7C80 - chains A and B of the 6 polymer chains in the assembly; structure by electron microscopy, 3.70 A resolution.

Chain A:
Molecule: VP1
Organism: Echovirus E30
Sequence (292 residues; row label = number of the first residue in the row):
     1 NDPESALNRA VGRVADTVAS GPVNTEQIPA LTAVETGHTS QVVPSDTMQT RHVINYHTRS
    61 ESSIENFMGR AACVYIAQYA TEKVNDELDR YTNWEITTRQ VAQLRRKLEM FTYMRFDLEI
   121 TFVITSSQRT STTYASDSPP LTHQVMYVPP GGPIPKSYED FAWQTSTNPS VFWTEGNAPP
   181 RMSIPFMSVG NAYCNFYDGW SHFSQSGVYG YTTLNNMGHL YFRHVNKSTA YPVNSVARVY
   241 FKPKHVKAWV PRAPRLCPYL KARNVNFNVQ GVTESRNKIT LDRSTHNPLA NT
Disordered / not traced: 1-8, 285-292
Small-molecule neighbours: sphingosine (SPH): Ile96, Thr97, Thr98, Phe116, Leu118, Ile120, Val145, Met146, Tyr147, Pro169, Ser170, Val171, Met182, Ile184, Met187, Tyr193, Cys194, Asn195, Leu214, Asn215, Met217, Leu220

Chain B:
Molecule: VP2
Organism: Echovirus E30
Sequence (261 residues; each row starts with the number of its first residue):
     1 SPTVEECGYS DRVRSITLGN STITTQECAN VVVGYGVWPT YLSDHEATAV DQPTQPDVAT
    61 CRFYTLESVK WESSSAGWWW KFPEALSDMG LFGQNMQYHY LGRTGYTIHV QCNASKFHQG
   121 CLLVVCVPEA EMGAATTDHA FNHTKLSNIG QAMEFSAKKS TDQTGPQTAV HNAGMGVAVG
   181 NLTIFPHQWI NLRTNNSATI VMPYINSVPM DNMYRHYNFT LMVIPFAKLE HSPQASTYVP
   241 ITVTVAPMCA EYNGLRLAGH Q
Disordered / not traced: 1-10

Chain A / chain B interface:
Residue-residue contacts (93; chain A residue first):
  Val34(A) with Trp189(B)
  Glu35(A) with Ala29(B); Gln188(B); Trp189(B); Asn191(B), hydrogen bond; Thr194(B); Asn195(B)
  Thr36(A) with Ala29(B); Asn30(B); Gln188(B), hydrogen bond (backbone-side chain)
  Gly37(A) with His187(B)
  Thr112(A) with Glu129(B)
  Tyr113(A) with Glu129(B), hydrogen bond; Ile205(B), hydrogen bond (side chain-backbone); Asn206(B); Ser207(B)
  Asn191(A) with Ser207(B), hydrogen bond (backbone-backbone); Pro209(B)
  Ala192(A) with Ser207(B)
  Cys194(A) with Ser207(B), hydrogen bond
  Phe196(A) with Glu129(B); Glu131(B)
  Tyr197(A) with Glu129(B); Glu131(B); Arg215(B), hydrogen bond (side chain-backbone); His216(B)
  Asp198(A) with Lys81(B), salt bridge; Glu129(B), hydrogen bond (backbone-side chain); Ala130(B); Glu131(B); His216(B); Tyr217(B), hydrogen bond (backbone-backbone); Thr220(B)
  Gly199(A) with Arg215(B)
  Trp200(A) with Phe141(B); His143(B); Arg215(B), hydrogen bond (backbone-backbone); Tyr217(B), hydrogen bond
  Ser201(A) with Arg215(B), hydrogen bond (backbone-side chain)
  His202(A) with Arg215(B)
  Phe203(A) with Tyr100(B), hydrophobic; Asn212(B); Arg215(B); His260(B); Gln261(B)
  Gln205(A) with Glu84(B), hydrogen bond; His143(B), hydrogen bond; Tyr214(B); Tyr217(B), hydrogen bond
  Tyr209(A) with Glu131(B); Met132(B), hydrogen bond (side chain-backbone); Phe141(B), hydrophobic; Leu146(B)
  Gly210(A) with Glu131(B)
  Tyr211(A) with Glu131(B)
  Val250(A) with Tyr35(B); Ile205(B), hydrophobic
  Pro251(A) with Ile184(B); Phe185(B)
  Arg252(A) with Pro128(B), hydrogen bond (side chain-backbone); Glu129(B), hydrogen bond (side chain-backbone); Met175(B); Ile184(B); Phe185(B)
  Ala253(A) with Val177(B); Asn181(B); Ile184(B), hydrophobic; Phe185(B)
  Pro254(A) with Val177(B)
  Arg255(A) with Met175(B); Gly176(B)
  Leu256(A) with Gly176(B), hydrogen bond (backbone-backbone); Ala178(B), hydrophobic
  Cys257(A) with Asn172(B); Gly176(B), hydrogen bond (backbone-backbone)
  Leu260(A) with Thr137(B)
  Lys261(A) with Thr137(B)
  Val265(A) with Glu131(B)
  Asn266(A) with Gly133(B); Ala134(B), hydrogen bond (side chain-backbone); Thr137(B)
  Phe267(A) with Gly133(B); Gln167(B); Gly174(B); Met175(B); Gly176(B)
  Val269(A) with Lys159(B); Gln167(B); Ala169(B), hydrophobic; His171(B); Asn172(B)
  Gln270(A) with His171(B), hydrogen bond (backbone-side chain); Asn172(B), hydrogen bond (backbone-side chain)
Interface residues without a listed pair, chain A (41 interface residues in all): Gly190, Ser204, Asn264, Asn268, Val272
Interface residues without a listed pair, chain B (53 interface residues in all): Val32, Asp138, Asn142, Val208, Asp211

In short:
The interface between chain A and chain B involves 41 residues on one side and 53 on the other; the contacts
include 23 hydrogen bonds and 1 salt bridge. Polar contacts include Asp198(A)-Lys81(B), Glu35(A)-Asn191(B) and
Thr36(A)-Gln188(B). Chain A binds sphingosine.
Chain A is VP1 and chain B is VP2, both from Echovirus E30; the structure, E30 F-particle in complex with
4B10, was determined by electron microscopy (same publication as 7CMK and 7C81).
